7THN - chains B and E; structure by X-ray diffraction, 1.60 A resolution.

Chain B:
Name: L-proline--[L-prolyl-carrier protein] ligase
From: Serratia sp. ATCC 39006
Notes: EC 6.2.1.53
UniProt: Q5W263 (PIGI_SERS3); the author numbering skips numbers that UniProt does not, so the offset changes along the chain: 1-199 = UniProt 1-199; 201-492 = UniProt 200-491
Amino-acid sequence (499 residues; row label = number of the first residue in the row; note: 1 number in that range is skipped by the numbering (no residue carries it; nothing is unmodelled there)):
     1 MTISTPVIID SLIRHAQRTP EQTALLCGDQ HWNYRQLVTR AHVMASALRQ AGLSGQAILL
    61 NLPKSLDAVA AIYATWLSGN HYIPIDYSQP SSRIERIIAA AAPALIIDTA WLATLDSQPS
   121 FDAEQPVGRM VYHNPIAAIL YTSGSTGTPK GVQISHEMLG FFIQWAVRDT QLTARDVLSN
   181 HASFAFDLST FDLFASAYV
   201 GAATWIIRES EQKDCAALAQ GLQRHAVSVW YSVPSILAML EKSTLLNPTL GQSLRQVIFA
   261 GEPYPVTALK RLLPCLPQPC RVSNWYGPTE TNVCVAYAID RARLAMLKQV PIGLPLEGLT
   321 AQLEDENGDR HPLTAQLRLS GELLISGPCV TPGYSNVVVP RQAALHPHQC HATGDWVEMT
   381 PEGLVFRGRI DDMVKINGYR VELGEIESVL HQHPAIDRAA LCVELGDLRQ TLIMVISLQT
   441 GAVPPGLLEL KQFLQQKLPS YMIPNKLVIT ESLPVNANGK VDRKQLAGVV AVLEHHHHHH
Disordered / not traced: 1, 119-130, 478-479, 495-500
Differences from the reference sequence: expression tag (493-500)
Residues lining bound ligands:
  - I5M (5'-deoxy-5'-({(2S)-2-({2-[(N-{(2R)-4-[(dioxo-lambda~5~-phosphanyl)oxy]-2-hydroxy-3,3-dimethylbutanoyl}-beta-alanyl)amino]ethyl}sulfanyl)-2-[(2S)-pyrrolidin-2-yl]ethanesulfonyl}amino)adenosine): H181, A182, F186, D187, L188, Q212, K213, Y231, V233, S235, I236, M239, A260, G261, E262, P263, N284, W285, Y286, G287, P288, T289, N292, V293, I312, T373, D375, F386, R389, M393, K395, N397, G398, Y399, R400, S460
  - Mg2+ (MG): L140, A185, F186, D187, T289
From the paper describing this entry:
  - mutagenesis - N397R: increased catalytic activity on WT PItL
  - binding site for I5M: K213 (by similarity / conservation)

Chain E:
Name: Probable acyl carrier protein PigG
From: Serratia sp. ATCC 39006
UniProt: Q5W265 (PIGG_SERS3); numbering as in UniProt (aligned over 1-87)
Amino-acid sequence (95 residues; numbered 1 to 95; the number before each row is that of its first residue):
     1 MLESKLINHI ATQFLDGEKD GLDSQTPLFE LNIVDSAAIF DLVDFLRQES KVSIGMQEIH
    61 PANFATVQSM VALVQRLKAH PEQGGAAWEH HHHHH
Disordered / not traced: 80-95
Differences from the reference sequence: expression tag (88-95)
Swiss-Prot annotation at these positions:
  - modified residue: S36 (O-(pantetheine 4'-phosphoryl)serine)
Covalent attachments: compound I5M linked to S36
From the paper describing this entry:
  - post-translational modification sites: S36
  - binding site for I5M: S36
  - conformationally variable residues (loop rearrangement): G17 to Q25

Interface between chain B and chain E:
Contacting residue pairs (29; chain B residue first):
  D214(B) - P61(E)
  C215(B) - F40(E)  hydrophobic
  A216(B) - M56(E)
  M239(B) - S36(E)
  M239(B) - A37(E)  hydrophobic
  M239(B) - F40(E)
  S243(B) - F40(E)
  L245(B) - Q57(E)
  N397(B) - D35(E)  hydrogen bond
  N397(B) - S36(E)
  L447(B) - L15(E)  hydrophobic
  L448(B) - D20(E)
  L448(B) - G21(E)
  L448(B) - L22(E)
  K451(B) - L31(E)  hydrogen bond (side chain-backbone)
  K451(B) - N32(E)  hydrogen bond (side chain-backbone)
  K451(B) - I33(E)
  Q455(B) - E30(E)
  Q455(B) - L31(E)
  S460(B) - F29(E)
  S460(B) - E30(E)
  S460(B) - N32(E)
  I463(B) - E30(E)
  I463(B) - L31(E)
  I463(B) - N32(E)  hydrogen bond (backbone-side chain)
  N465(B) - F14(E)  hydrogen bond (side chain-backbone)
  N465(B) - L15(E)
  N465(B) - N32(E)
  N465(B) - I33(E)
Interface residues without a listed pair, chain B (18 interface residues in all): K213, K242, Q452, Y461
Interface residues without a listed pair, chain E (19 interface residues in all): T26, H60
The authors on this interface:
  - residue pairs: N397(B)-D35(E), K451(B)-L31(E), K451(B)-N32(E), N465(B)-F14(E), N465(B)-I33(E), G21(E)-L448(B) (hydrophobic contact), T26(E)-L448(B) (hydrophobic contact), N32(E)-I463(B)
  - interface residues, chain B: L448(B)
  - interface residues, chain E: D35(E) (from molecular simulation)

In short:
18 residues of chain B and 19 residues of chain E are in contact; the contacts include 5 hydrogen bonds. Among
the polar pairs are N397(B)-D35(E), K451(B)-L31(E) and K451(B)-N32(E). The paper describes contacts between
N397(B) and D35(E), K451(B) and L31(E) and K451(B) and N32(E) among others; hydrophobic contacts between
G21(E) and L448(B) and T26(E) and L448(B). The paper reports a binding site for I5M at K213(B) and S36(E);
N397R of chain B increases catalytic activity on WT PItL.
Chain B is L-proline--[L-prolyl-carrier protein] ligase and chain E is Probable acyl carrier protein PigG,
both from Serratia sp. ATCC 39006; the structure, Crystal structure of PigI trapped with PigG using a proline
adenosine vinylsulfonamide inhibitor, was determined by X-ray diffraction together with 7THQ from the same
study.
